PDB entry 8W6V | X-ray diffraction, 1.80 A resolution | chain A

== Chain A ==
Name: Isochorismate synthase 1, chloroplastic
From: Arabidopsis thaliana
Notes: EC 5.4.4.2
UniProt: Q9S7H8 (ICS1_ARATH); residue numbers follow UniProt; this construct covers 46-569
Amino-acid sequence (536 residues; row label = number of the first residue in the row):
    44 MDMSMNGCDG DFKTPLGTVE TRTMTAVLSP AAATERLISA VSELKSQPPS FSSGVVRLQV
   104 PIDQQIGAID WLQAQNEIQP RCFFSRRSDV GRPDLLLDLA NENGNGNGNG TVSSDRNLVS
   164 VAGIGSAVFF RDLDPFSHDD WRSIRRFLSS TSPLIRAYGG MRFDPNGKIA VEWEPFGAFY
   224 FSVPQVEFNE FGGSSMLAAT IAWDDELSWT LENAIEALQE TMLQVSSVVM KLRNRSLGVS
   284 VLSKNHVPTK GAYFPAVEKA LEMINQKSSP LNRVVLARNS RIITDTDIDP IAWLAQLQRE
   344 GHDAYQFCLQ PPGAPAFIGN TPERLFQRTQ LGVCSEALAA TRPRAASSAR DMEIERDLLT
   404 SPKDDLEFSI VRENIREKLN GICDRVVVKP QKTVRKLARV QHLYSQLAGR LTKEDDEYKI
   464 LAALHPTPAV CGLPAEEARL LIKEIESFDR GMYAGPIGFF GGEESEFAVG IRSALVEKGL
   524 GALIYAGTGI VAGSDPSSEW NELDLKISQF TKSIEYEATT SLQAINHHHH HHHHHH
Disordered / not traced: 44-46, 141-158, 559-579
Sequence notes: initiating methionine (44); expression tag (45, 570-579); engineered mutation Arg316 (Lys in Q9S7H8)
Ion coordination: Mg2+: Gly532, Glu542 (together with formate)

== Overview ==
Gly532 and Glu542 coordinate Mg2+.
Chain A is Isochorismate synthase 1, chloroplastic (Arabidopsis thaliana); the structure, Structural basis of
chorismate isomerization by Arabidopsis isochorismate synthase ICS1, was determined by X-ray diffraction,
deposited together with 8W71.
